Entry 8Q15 (electron microscopy, 3.60 A resolution); this record covers chains E and J of the 10 polymer chains in the assembly.

# Chain E
Name: Histone H3.2
UniProt: A2Y533 (H32_ORYSI); residues 1-136 here = UniProt positions 1-136
Chain sequence (136 residues; numbered 1 to 136; the number before each row is that of its first residue):
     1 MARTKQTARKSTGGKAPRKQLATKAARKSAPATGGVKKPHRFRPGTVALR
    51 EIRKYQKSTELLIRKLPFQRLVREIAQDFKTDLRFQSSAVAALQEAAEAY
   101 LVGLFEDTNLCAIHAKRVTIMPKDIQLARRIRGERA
Disordered / not traced: 1-62, 136
Swiss-Prot annotation at these positions:
  - modified residue: Lys5 (N6-methylated lysine), Lys10 (N6-acetyllysine), Ser11 (Phosphoserine), Thr12 (Phosphothreonine), Lys15 (N6-acetyllysine), Lys19 (N6-acetyllysine), Lys24 (N6-acetyllysine), Lys28 (N6-methylated lysine), Ser29 (Phosphoserine), Lys37 (N6-methylated lysine)

# Chain J
Molecule: Widom 601
Sequence (146 nucleotides; numbered -73 to 72; the number before each row is that of its first residue; numbers below 1 keep their minus sign (DC-73 is residue -73)):
   -73 CTGGAGAATCCCGGTGCCGAGGCCGCTCAATTGGTCGTAGACAGCTCTAG
   -23 CACCGCTTAAACGCACGTACGCGCTGTCCCCCGCGTTTTAACCGCCAAGG
    27 GGATTACTCCCTAGTCTCCAGGCACGTGTCACATATATACATCCTG
Disordered / not traced: -73, 47-72

# How chain E and chain J interact
Contacting residue pairs (15):
  Arg64(E) - DA-14(J)  sugar contact
  Arg64(E) - DA-13(J)  phosphate contact
  Arg73(E) - DC-23(J)  salt bridge to the phosphate
  Arg84(E) - DG-24(J)  sugar contact
  Arg84(E) - DC-23(J)  phosphate contact
  Phe85(E) - DG-24(J)  sugar contact
  Phe85(E) - DC-23(J)  hydrogen bond to the phosphate
  Gln86(E) - DG-24(J)  phosphate contact
  Lys116(E) - DG-3(J)  phosphate contact
  Arg117(E) - DG-3(J)  phosphate contact
  Arg117(E) - DC-2(J)  salt bridge to the phosphate
  Val118(E) - DG-3(J)  phosphate contact
  Thr119(E) - DG-3(J)  hydrogen bond to the phosphate
  Met121(E) - DG-3(J)  phosphate contact
  Met121(E) - DC-2(J)  phosphate contact
Also at the interface, not in a pair above, chain E (13 interface residues in all): Leu83, Ser87, Lys123

# In short
13 residues of chain E face 6 of chain J across their interface, with 2 hydrogen bonds and 2 salt bridges.
Polar pairs include Phe85(E)-DC-23(J), Thr119(E)-DG-3(J) and Arg73(E)-DC-23(J).
Here chain E is Histone H3.2 and chain J is Widom 601. Entry 8Q15 (CryoEM structure of canonical rice
nucleosome core particle) was determined by electron microscopy (same publication as 8Q16).
